Entry 5CPI (X-ray diffraction, 2.90 A resolution); this record covers chains F and I of the 10 polymer chains in the assembly.

== Chain F ==
Protein: Histone H4
From: Homo sapiens
UniProtKB: P62805 (H4_HUMAN); residues 0-102 here correspond to UniProt positions 1-103 (UniProt number = residue number + 1)
Chain sequence (106 residues; each row starts with the number of its first residue; numbers below 1 keep their minus sign (Gly-3 is residue -3)):
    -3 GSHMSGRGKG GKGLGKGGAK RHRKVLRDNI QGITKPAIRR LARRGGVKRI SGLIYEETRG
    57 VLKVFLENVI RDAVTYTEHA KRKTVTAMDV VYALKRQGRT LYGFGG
Unresolved in the structure: -3 to 18, 102
Construct notes: expression tag (-3 to -1)
UniProt features mapped onto this chain:
  - DNA-binding region: Lys16 to Lys20
  - modified residue: Ser1 (N-acetylserine), Arg3 (Asymmetric dimethylarginine), Lys5 (N6-(2-hydroxyisobutyryl)lysine), Lys8 (N6-(2-hydroxyisobutyryl)lysine), Lys12 (N6-(2-hydroxyisobutyryl)lysine), Lys16 (N6-(2-hydroxyisobutyryl)lysine), Lys20 (N6,N6,N6-trimethyllysine), Lys31 (N6-(2-hydroxyisobutyryl)lysine), Lys44 (N6-(2-hydroxyisobutyryl)lysine), Ser47 (Phosphoserine), Tyr51 (Phosphotyrosine), Lys59 (N6-(2-hydroxyisobutyryl)lysine), Lys77 (N6-(2-hydroxyisobutyryl)lysine), Lys79 (N6-(2-hydroxyisobutyryl)lysine), Thr80 (Phosphothreonine), Tyr88 (Phosphotyrosine), Lys91 (N6-(2-hydroxyisobutyryl)lysine)
  - cross-link (Glycyl lysine isopeptide (Lys-Gly)): Lys12 (interchain with G-Cter in SUMO2), Lys20 (interchain with G-Cter in SUMO2), Lys31 (interchain with G-Cter in SUMO2), Lys59 (interchain with G-Cter in SUMO2), Lys79 (interchain with G-Cter in SUMO2), Lys91 (interchain with G-Cter in SUMO2)

== Chain I ==
Molecule: 146-nt DNA strand
Sequence (146 nucleotides; row label = number of the first residue in the row):
     1 ATCCAAATGG ATTCGAATGG AATCATTGAA TGGAAATGAA TGGAATCATT GGTTGGACTC
    61 AAATGGAATT TTCGAACAGG CTCAAATGGA ATCTTCGAAT GGATTCGAAT GTAATCATTT
   121 TCGAATGGAT TCGAATGGAA TCTGAT

== Interface between chain F and chain I ==
Contacting residue pairs (11):
  Arg35(F) - DC81(I)  salt bridge to the phosphate
  Arg45(F) - DG80(I)  phosphate contact
  Arg45(F) - DC81(I)  phosphate contact
  Ile46(F) - DG80(I)  sugar contact
  Ile46(F) - DC81(I)  hydrogen bond to the phosphate
  Ser47(F) - DG80(I)  hydrogen bond to the phosphate
  Gly48(F) - DG80(I)  hydrogen bond to the phosphate
  Arg78(F) - DG101(I)  phosphate contact
  Lys79(F) - DT100(I)  salt bridge to the phosphate
  Lys79(F) - DG101(I)  hydrogen bond to the phosphate
  Thr80(F) - DG101(I)  hydrogen bond to the phosphate
Other interface residues (no listed pair), chain F (9 interface residues in all): Tyr51
Other interface residues (no listed pair), chain I (5 interface residues in all): DT82

== In short ==
9 residues of chain F face 5 of chain I across their interface; the contacts include 5 hydrogen bonds and 2
salt bridges. Among the polar pairs are Ile46(F)-DC81(I), Ser47(F)-DG80(I) and Gly48(F)-DG80(I). From UniProt:
a DNA-binding region on chain F.
Chain F is Histone H4 (Homo sapiens) and chain I is a 146-nt DNA strand; the structure, Nucleosome containing
unmethylated Sat2R DNA, was determined by X-ray diffraction, deposited together with 5CPJ and 5CPK.
